PDB entry 6ELE | X-ray diffraction, 1.78 A resolution | chains A and B

# Chain A
Molecule: fAB heavy chain
Source organism: Homo sapiens
Notes: antibody fragment or engineered binder
Sequence (227 residues; numbered 1 to 227; the number before each row is that of its first residue):
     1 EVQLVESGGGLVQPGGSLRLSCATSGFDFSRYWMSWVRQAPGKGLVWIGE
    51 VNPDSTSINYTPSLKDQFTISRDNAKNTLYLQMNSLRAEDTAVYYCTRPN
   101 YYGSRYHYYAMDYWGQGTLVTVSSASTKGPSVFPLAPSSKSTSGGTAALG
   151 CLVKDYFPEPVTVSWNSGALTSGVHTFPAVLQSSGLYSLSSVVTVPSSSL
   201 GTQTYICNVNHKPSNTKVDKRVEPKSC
Disordered / not traced: 102-108, 139-144, 225-227
Disulfide bonds: C22-C96, C151-C207

# Chain B
Molecule: fAB light chain
Source organism: Homo sapiens
Notes: antibody fragment or engineered binder
Sequence (214 residues; row label = number of the first residue in the row):
     1 DIQMTQSPSSLSASVGDRVTITCRASQDINNYLNWYQQKPGKAPKLLIYY
    51 TSRLHSGVPSRFSGSGSGTDFTFTISSLQPEDIATYYCQQGSTLPFTFGQ
   101 GTKLEIKRTVAAPSVFIFPPSDEQLKSGTASVVCLLNNFYPREAKVQWKV
   151 DNALQSGNSQESVTEQDSKDSTYSLSSTLTLSKADYEKHKVYACEVTHQG
   201 LSSPVTKSFNRGEC
Disordered / not traced: 214
Disulfide bonds: C23-C88, C134-C194
Metal / ion sites: Na+ near K169 (its only coordinating residue here)

# Interface between chain A and chain B
Contacting residue pairs (72):
  Q39(A) with Q38(B), hydrogen bond; Y87(B), hydrogen bond
  K43(A) with Y87(B), hydrogen bond (backbone-side chain)
  G44(A) with Y87(B)
  L45(A) with P44(B), hydrophobic; Y87(B), hydrophobic; F98(B)
  W47(A) with L94(B), hydrophobic; P95(B), hydrophobic; F96(B)
  E50(A) with L94(B); F96(B)
  N59(A) with L94(B)
  T61(A) with P95(B)
  P62(A) with P95(B)
  Y95(A) with Q38(B), hydrogen bond; K42(B); A43(B), hydrophobic; P44(B)
  Y101(A) with Y49(B), hydrophobic; H55(B), hydrogen bond
  Y109(A) with N34(B), hydrogen bond (backbone-side chain); Q89(B); G91(B); F96(B), hydrophobic
  A110(A) with N34(B); Y36(B); L46(B), hydrophobic
  M111(A) with Y36(B), hydrogen bond (backbone-side chain); L46(B); Q89(B)
  D112(A) with L46(B); H55(B)
  W114(A) with Y36(B); P44(B)
  G115(A) with A43(B)
  Q116(A) with G41(B); K42(B); A43(B), hydrogen bond (side chain-backbone)
  V132(A) with E123(B)
  F133(A) with S121(B); Q124(B)
  P134(A) with S121(B)
  L135(A) with F118(B); V133(B), hydrophobic
  A136(A) with F118(B)
  T146(A) with F116(B)
  A148(A) with F116(B), hydrophobic; F118(B)
  L149(A) with F118(B), hydrophobic
  L152(A) with S131(B)
  K154(A) with Q124(B); S131(B)
  H175(A) with N137(B); N138(B), hydrogen bond; S174(B), hydrogen bond
  F177(A) with L135(B), hydrophobic; S162(B); T164(B); S174(B); L175(B); S176(B)
  P178(A) with S162(B), hydrogen bond (backbone-side chain); V163(B)
  V180(A) with Q160(B); E161(B); S162(B)
  L181(A) with Q160(B), hydrogen bond (backbone-side chain)
  Q182(A) with Q160(B)
  V192(A) with L135(B), hydrophobic
  T194(A) with N137(B)
  K220(A) with E123(B), salt bridge
Other interface residues (no listed pair), chain A (42 interface residues in all): V37, V46, P137, A147, S183
Other interface residues (no listed pair), chain B (44 interface residues in all): D1, Y32, Q100, P119, S127, T129, N158, D167, T180

# Overview
Chain A and chain B form an interface of 42 and 44 residues respectively, with 12 hydrogen bonds and 1 salt
bridge. Polar pairs include K220(A)-E123(B), Q39(A)-Q38(B) and Q39(A)-Y87(B).
Chain A is fAB heavy chain and chain B is fAB light chain, both from Homo sapiens; the structure, FAB
Fragment. AbVance: Increasing our knowledge of antibody structural space to enable faster and better decision
..., was determined by X-ray diffraction.
